5W5Z - chains L and A of the 3 polymer chains in the assembly; structure by X-ray diffraction, 2.00 A resolution.

== Chain L ==
Name: 3C10 Fab light chain
From: Rattus norvegicus
Notes: antibody fragment or engineered binder
Amino-acid sequence (213 residues; row label = number of the first residue in the row):
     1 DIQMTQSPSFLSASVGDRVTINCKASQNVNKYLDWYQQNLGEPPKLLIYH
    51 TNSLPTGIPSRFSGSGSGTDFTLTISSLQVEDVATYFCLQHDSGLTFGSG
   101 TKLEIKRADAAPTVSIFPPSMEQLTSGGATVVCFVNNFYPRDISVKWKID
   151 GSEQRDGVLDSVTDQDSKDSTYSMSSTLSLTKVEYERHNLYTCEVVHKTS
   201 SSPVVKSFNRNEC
Unresolved in the structure: 213
Cystine bridges: Cys23-Cys88, Cys133-Cys193

== Chain A ==
Name: Apoptosis regulator BAX
From: Homo sapiens
UniProt: Q07812 (BAX_HUMAN); residues 32-192 here = UniProt positions 32-192
Amino-acid sequence (163 residues; row label = number of the first residue in the row):
    32 QDRAGRMGGEAPELALDPVPQDASTKKLSESLKRIGDELDSNMELQRMIA
    82 AVDTDSPREVFFRVAADMFSDGNFNWGRVVALFYFASKLVLKALSTKVPE
   132 LIRTIMGWTLDFLRERLLGWIQDQGGWDGLLSYFGTGTWQTVTIFVAGVL
   182 TASLTIWKKMGSS
Unresolved in the structure: 32, 50-56, 77-89, 120-142, 185-194
Differences from the reference sequence: engineered mutation Ser62 (Cys in Q07812), Ser126 (Cys in Q07812), Gly168 (Pro in Q07812); expression tag (193-194)
UniProt features mapped onto this chain:
  - motif: Leu59 to Asn73 (BH3), Asp98 to Ser118 (BH1), Gly150 to Phe165 (BH2)
  - cross-link (Glycyl lysine isopeptide (Lys-Gly)): Lys128 (interchain with G-Cter in ubiquitin), Lys190 (interchain with G-Cter in ubiquitin)
  - natural variant: Gly67 (G67R: In a T-cell acute lymphoblastic leukemia cell line), Gly108 (G108V: In a Burkitt lymphoma)
  - mutagenesis: Met74 (M74D/E: Strongly reduced interaction with MCL1, BCL2, BCL2L1 and BCL2L2. No effect on cytochrome c release and subsequent apoptosis triggered by etoposide), Lys128 (K128R: Partial loss of polyubiquitination), Thr172 to Gly192 (Enhanced fiber formation with humanin), Ser184 (S184D/E/H/K: Constitutive cytoplasmic location; S184V: Constitutive mitochondrial location. Enhanced fiber formation with humanin), Lys189 (K189R: No loss of polyubiquitination), Lys190 (K190R: Partial loss of polyubiquitination)

== Chain L / chain A interface ==
Contacting residue pairs (15; chain L residue first):
  Tyr32(L) with Arg37(A)
  Leu89(L) with Met38(A), hydrophobic
  His91(L) with Arg37(A), hydrogen bond (backbone-side chain); Met38(A); Gly39(A), hydrogen bond (backbone-backbone); Gly40(A)
  Asp92(L) with Gly39(A); Gly40(A)
  Ser93(L) with Gly39(A); Glu44(A), hydrogen bond (side chain-backbone)
  Gly94(L) with Gly39(A), hydrogen bond (backbone-backbone); Pro43(A); Glu44(A)
  Leu95(L) with Met38(A), hydrophobic; Gly39(A)
Also at the interface, not in a pair above, chain L (8 interface residues in all): Asp34
Also at the interface, not in a pair above, chain A (8 interface residues in all): Ala42, Leu45

== In short ==
Chain L and chain A each contribute 8 residues to their interface, with 4 hydrogen bonds. Among the polar
pairs are His91(L)-Arg37(A), Ser93(L)-Glu44(A) and His91(L)-Gly39(A). Curated annotation (UniProt) lists 5
mutagenesis sites on chain A.
Here chain L is 3C10 Fab light chain (Rattus norvegicus) and chain A is Apoptosis regulator BAX (Homo
sapiens). Entry 5W5Z (Crystal structure of BAXP168G in complex with an activating antibody at high resolution)
was determined by X-ray diffraction together with 5W5X, 5W60, 5W61, 5W62 and 5W63 from the same study.
